6IPP - chains A and B; structure by X-ray diffraction, 2.70 A resolution.

Chain A (and B):
Name: Ferritin heavy chain
Organism: Homo sapiens
Notes: EC 1.16.3.1; chain B of this document is another copy of the same molecule, construct and numbering; everything in this record applies to it too
Reference sequence: P02794 (FRIH_HUMAN); aligned to UniProt positions 2-177 over residues 1-176 (the alignment contains insertions or deletions, so no single offset holds)
Amino-acid sequence (176 residues; row label = number of the first residue in the row):
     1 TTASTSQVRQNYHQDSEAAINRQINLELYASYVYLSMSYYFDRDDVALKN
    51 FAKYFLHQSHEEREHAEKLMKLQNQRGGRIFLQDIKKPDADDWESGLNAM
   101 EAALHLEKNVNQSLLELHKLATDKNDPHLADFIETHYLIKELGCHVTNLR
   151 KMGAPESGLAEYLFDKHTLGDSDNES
Disordered / not traced: 1-9, 172-176 (chain B: 1-3, 145-176)
Differences from the reference sequence: engineered mutation Ala-90 (Cys91 in P02794), Ala-102 (Cys103 in P02794), Ala-130 (Cys131 in P02794), Cys-144 (Asp151 in P02794)
Ion coordination: Fe ion: Glu-27, Glu-62, His-65
UniProt features mapped onto this chain:
  - binding site (Fe cation): Glu-27, Glu-62, His-65, Glu-107
  - site: Arg-22 (Essential for association with cargo receptor NCOA4)
  - modified residue: Thr-1 (N-acetylthreonine)

How chain A and chain B interact:
Contacting residue pairs (61; chain A residue first):
  Leu-28(A) / Tyr-32(B)  hydrophobic
  Ser-31(A) / Arg-63(B)
  Tyr-32(A) / Leu-28(B)  hydrophobic
  Tyr-32(A) / Leu-82(B)
  Tyr-32(A) / Gln-83(B)  hydrogen bond (side chain-backbone)
  Tyr-32(A) / Ile-85(B)
  Leu-35(A) / Arg-63(B)
  Ser-36(A) / Leu-82(B)
  Tyr-39(A) / Glu-67(B)  hydrogen bond
  Tyr-39(A) / Met-70(B)  hydrophobic
  Tyr-39(A) / Lys-71(B)
  Tyr-39(A) / Asn-74(B)  hydrogen bond (backbone-side chain)
  Tyr-39(A) / Ile-80(B)  hydrophobic
  Asp-42(A) / Lys-71(B)
  Asp-42(A) / Asn-74(B)  hydrogen bond
  Arg-43(A) / Asn-74(B)
  Arg-43(A) / Arg-79(B)
  Asp-44(A) / Ser-6(B)  hydrogen bond
  Asp-44(A) / Gln-7(B)  hydrogen bond
  Asp-44(A) / Val-8(B)
  Asp-44(A) / Arg-79(B)  salt bridge
  Asp-45(A) / Arg-79(B)  salt bridge
  Leu-56(A) / Glu-67(B)
  Ser-59(A) / Arg-63(B)  hydrogen bond
  His-60(A) / Arg-63(B)
  His-60(A) / Glu-67(B)  salt bridge
  Arg-63(A) / Ser-31(B)  hydrogen bond
  Arg-63(A) / Leu-35(B)
  Arg-63(A) / Ser-59(B)  hydrogen bond
  Arg-63(A) / His-60(B)  hydrogen bond
  Glu-67(A) / Tyr-39(B)  hydrogen bond
  Glu-67(A) / Leu-56(B)
  Glu-67(A) / His-60(B)  salt bridge
  Met-70(A) / Leu-35(B)  hydrophobic
  Met-70(A) / Tyr-39(B)  hydrophobic
  Lys-71(A) / Tyr-39(B)
  Lys-71(A) / Asp-42(B)  salt bridge
  Asn-74(A) / Tyr-39(B)  hydrogen bond (side chain-backbone)
  Asn-74(A) / Asp-42(B)  hydrogen bond
  Asn-74(A) / Arg-43(B)
  Arg-79(A) / Arg-43(B)
  Ile-80(A) / Tyr-39(B)  hydrophobic
  Ile-80(A) / Asp-91(B)
  Phe-81(A) / Asp-91(B)
  Leu-82(A) / Tyr-32(B)
  Leu-82(A) / Ser-36(B)
  Leu-82(A) / Lys-87(B)
  Leu-82(A) / Asp-91(B)  hydrogen bond (backbone-side chain)
  Gln-83(A) / Tyr-32(B)  hydrogen bond (backbone-side chain)
  Gln-83(A) / Lys-87(B)
  Asp-84(A) / Ile-85(B)
  Asp-84(A) / Lys-86(B)  salt bridge
  Asp-84(A) / Lys-87(B)  hydrogen bond (side chain-backbone)
  Ile-85(A) / Tyr-32(B)  hydrophobic
  Ile-85(A) / Asp-84(B)
  Ile-85(A) / Ile-85(B)  hydrogen bond (backbone-backbone)
  Lys-86(A) / Asp-84(B)  salt bridge
  Lys-87(A) / Leu-82(B)
  Lys-87(A) / Gln-83(B)
  Lys-87(A) / Asp-84(B)  hydrogen bond (backbone-side chain)
  Asp-91(A) / Phe-81(B)
Also at the interface, not in a pair above, chain A (29 interface residues in all): Asn-25
Also at the interface, not in a pair above, chain B (32 interface residues in all): Asn-25, Asp-44, Pro-88

In short:
Chain A and chain B form an interface of 29 and 32 residues respectively, with 18 hydrogen bonds and 7 salt
bridges. Polar contacts include Asp-44(A)/Arg-79(B), Asp-45(A)/Arg-79(B) and His-60(A)/Glu-67(B). UniProt
lists 4 Fe cation-binding residues on chain A.
Both chains are Ferritin heavy chain (Homo sapiens). Entry 6IPP (Non-native ferritin 8-mer
mutant-C90A/C102A/C130A/D144C) was determined by X-ray diffraction (same publication as 6J7G, 6IPC, 6IPO and
6IPQ).
